Entry 4UDR (X-ray diffraction, 1.60 A resolution); this record covers chain A.

# Chain A
Molecule: Glucose-methanol-choline oxidoreductase
Organism: Methylovorus SP. MP688
Reference sequence: E4QP00 (E4QP00_METS6); numbering as in UniProt (aligned over 1-531)
Sequence (531 residues; each row starts with the number of its first residue):
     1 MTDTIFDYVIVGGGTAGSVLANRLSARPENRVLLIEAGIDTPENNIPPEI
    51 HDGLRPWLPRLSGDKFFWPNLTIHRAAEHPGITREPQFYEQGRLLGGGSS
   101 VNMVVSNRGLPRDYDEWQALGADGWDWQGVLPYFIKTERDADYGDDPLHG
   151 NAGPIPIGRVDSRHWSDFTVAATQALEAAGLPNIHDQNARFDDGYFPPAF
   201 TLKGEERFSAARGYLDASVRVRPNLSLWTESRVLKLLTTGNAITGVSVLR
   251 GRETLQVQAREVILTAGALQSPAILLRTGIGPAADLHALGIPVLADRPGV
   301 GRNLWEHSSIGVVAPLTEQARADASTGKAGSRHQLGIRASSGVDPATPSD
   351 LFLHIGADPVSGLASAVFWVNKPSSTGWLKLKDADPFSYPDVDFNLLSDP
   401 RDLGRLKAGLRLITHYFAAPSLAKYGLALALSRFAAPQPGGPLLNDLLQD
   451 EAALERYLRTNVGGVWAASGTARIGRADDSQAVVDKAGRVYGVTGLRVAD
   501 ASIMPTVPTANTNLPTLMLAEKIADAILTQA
Disordered / not traced: 1-4, 530-531
Differences from the reference sequence: engineered mutation Ala-467 (His in E4QP00)
Residues lining bound ligands: FAD (flavin-adenine dinucleotide): Val-11, Gly-12, Gly-13, Gly-14, Thr-15, Ala-16, Gly-17, Ile-35, Glu-36, Ala-37, Gly-38, Arg-60, Trp-68, Glu-90, Gln-91, Gly-92, Arg-93, Leu-94, Gly-96, Gly-97, Gly-98, Ser-99, Val-101, Asn-102, Met-103, Val-104, Val-105, Ser-231, Arg-232, Val-233, Thr-265, Ala-266, Gly-267, Gln-270, Ile-274, Trp-466, Asp-500, Ala-501, Asn-511, Thr-512, Asn-513, Leu-514, Thr-516

# Overview
Ligands of chain A: flavin-adenine dinucleotide.
Chain A is Glucose-methanol-choline oxidoreductase (Methylovorus SP. MP688); the structure, Crystal structure
of the H467A mutant of 5-hydroxymethylfurfural oxidase (HMFO), was determined by X-ray diffraction together
with 4UDP and 4UDQ from the same study.
